PDB entry 5XLP | electron microscopy, 4.20 A resolution (low resolution: residue-level contacts below are approximate; hydrogen-bond / salt-bridge calls are withheld) | chains D and K of the 6 polymer chains in the assembly

# Chain D
Name: CRISPR-associated protein Csy3
From: Pseudomonas aeruginosa (strain UCBPP-PA14)
UniProt: Q02MM1 (CSY3_PSEAB); residue numbers follow UniProt; this construct covers 1-342
Chain sequence (342 residues; each row starts with the number of its first residue):
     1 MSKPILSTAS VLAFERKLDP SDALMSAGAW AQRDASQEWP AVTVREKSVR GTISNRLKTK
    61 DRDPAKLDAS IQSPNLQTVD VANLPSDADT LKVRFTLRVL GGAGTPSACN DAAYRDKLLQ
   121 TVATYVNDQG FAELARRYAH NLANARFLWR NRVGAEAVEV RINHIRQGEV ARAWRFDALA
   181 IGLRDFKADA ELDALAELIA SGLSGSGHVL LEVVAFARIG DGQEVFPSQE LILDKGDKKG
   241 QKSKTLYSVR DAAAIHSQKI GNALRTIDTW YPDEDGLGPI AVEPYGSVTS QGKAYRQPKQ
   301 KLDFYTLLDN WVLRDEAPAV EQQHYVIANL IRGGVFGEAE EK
Disordered / not traced: 1-14, 341-342

# Chain K
Molecule: crRNA with 20nt spacer sequence
From: Pseudomonas aeruginosa
Sequence (48 nucleotides; numbered -7 to 40; the number before each row is that of its first residue; numbers below 1 keep their minus sign (C-7 is residue -7)):
    -7 CUAAGAAAUU CACGGCGGGC UUGAUGUCGU UCACUGCCGU GUAGGCAG
Disordered / not traced: -7 to -4, 21-40

# Chain D / chain K interface
Pairs across the interface (30):
  Met25(D) - G9(K)
  Met25(D) - G10(K)
  Ser26(D) - G10(K)
  Lys58(D) - U19(K)
  Thr59(D) - U17(K)
  Lys60(D) - U17(K)
  Lys60(D) - G18(K)
  Lys60(D) - U19(K)
  Asp61(D) - U17(K)
  Pro64(D) - A16(K)
  Ser86(D) - U19(K)
  Asp87(D) - U17(K)
  Asp89(D) - U17(K)
  Leu118(D) - G9(K)
  Glu159(D) - C12(K)
  Lys239(D) - U13(K)
  Lys239(D) - U14(K)
  Lys239(D) - G15(K)
  Gly240(D) - U13(K)
  Gln241(D) - U13(K)
  Asp268(D) - C12(K)
  Asp268(D) - U13(K)
  Thr269(D) - C12(K)
  Thr269(D) - U13(K)
  Thr269(D) - U14(K)
  Tyr271(D) - G11(K)
  Pro272(D) - C12(K)
  Lys293(D) - C12(K)
  Lys299(D) - C12(K)
  Gln300(D) - C12(K)
Other interface residues (no listed pair), chain D (27 interface residues in all): Leu24, Val160, Lys238, Thr266, Pro298

# In short
The interface between chain D and chain K involves 27 residues on one side and 11 on the other.
Here chain D is CRISPR-associated protein Csy3 (Pseudomonas aeruginosa (strain UCBPP-PA14)) and chain K is
crRNA with 20nt spacer sequence (Pseudomonas aeruginosa). Entry 5XLP (Anti-CRISPR proteins AcrF1/2 bound to
Csy surveillance complex with a 20nt spacer crRNA backbone region) was determined by electron microscopy
together with 5XLO from the same study.
